Entry 5UAJ (X-ray diffraction, 3.92 A resolution); this record covers chains A and C of the 6 polymer chains in the assembly.

# Chain A
Protein: DNA-directed RNA polymerase subunit alpha
Organism: Escherichia coli (strain K12)
Notes: EC 2.7.7.6
UniProtKB: P0A7Z4 (RPOA_ECOLI); residues 1-329 here = UniProt positions 1-329
Amino-acid sequence (329 residues; row label = number of the first residue in the row):
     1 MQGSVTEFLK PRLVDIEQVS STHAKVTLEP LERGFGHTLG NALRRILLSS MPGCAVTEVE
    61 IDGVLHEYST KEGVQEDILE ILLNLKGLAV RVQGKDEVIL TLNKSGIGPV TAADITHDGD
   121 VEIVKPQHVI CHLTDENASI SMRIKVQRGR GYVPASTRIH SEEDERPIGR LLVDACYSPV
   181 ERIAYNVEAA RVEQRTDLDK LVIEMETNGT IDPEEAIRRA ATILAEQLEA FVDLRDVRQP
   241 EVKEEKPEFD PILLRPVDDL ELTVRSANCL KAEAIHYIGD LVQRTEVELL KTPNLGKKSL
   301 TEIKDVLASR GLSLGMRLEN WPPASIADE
Unresolved in the structure: 1-7, 235-329
UniProt features mapped onto this chain:
  - region: Glu162 to Glu165 (Required for interaction with Crp at class II promoters)
  - modified residue: Arg265 (ADP-ribosylarginine), Lys297 (N6-acetyllysine), Lys298 (N6-acetyllysine)
  - mutagenesis: Arg45 (R45C: In rpoA112; temperature-sensitive, blocks RNA polymerase assembly), Glu162 to Glu165 (5-fold decrease in CRP-class II promoter-dependent transcription), Glu165 (E165K: 5-fold decrease in CRP-class II promoter-dependent transcription), Arg191 (R191C: In rpoA101; temperature-sensitive)

# Chain C
Protein: DNA-directed RNA polymerase subunit beta
Organism: Escherichia coli (strain K12)
Notes: EC 2.7.7.6
UniProtKB: P0A8V2 (RPOB_ECOLI); residue numbers follow UniProt; this construct covers 1-1342
Amino-acid sequence (1342 residues; numbered 1 to 1342; the number before each row is that of its first residue):
     1 MVYSYTEKKR IRKDFGKRPQ VLDVPYLLSI QLDSFQKFIE QDPEGQYGLE AAFRSVFPIQ
    61 SYSGNSELQY VSYRLGEPVF DVQECQIRGV TYSAPLRVKL RLVIYEREAP EGTVKDIKEQ
   121 EVYMGEIPLM TDNGTFVING TERVIVSQLH RSPGVFFDSD KGKTHSSGKV LYNARIIPYR
   181 GSWLDFEFDP KDNLFVRIDR RRKLPATIIL RALNYTTEQI LDLFFEKVIF EIRDNKLQME
   241 LVPERLRGET ASFDIEANGK VYVEKGRRIT ARHIRQLEKD DVKLIEVPVE YIAGKVVAKD
   301 YIDESTGELI CAANMELSLD LLAKLSQSGH KRIETLFTND LDHGPYISET LRVDPTNDRL
   361 SALVEIYRMM RPGEPPTREA AESLFENLFF SEDRYDLSAV GRMKFNRSLL REEIEGSGIL
   421 SKDDIIDVMK KLIDIRNGKG EVDDIDHLGN RRIRSVGEMA ENQFRVGLVR VERAVKERLS
   481 LGDLDTLMPQ DMINAKPISA AVKEFFGSSQ LSQFMDQNNP LSEITHKRRI LALGPGGLTR
   541 ERAGFEVRDV HPTHYGRVCP IETPEGPNIG LINSLSVYAQ TNEYGFLETP YRKVTDGVVT
   601 DEIHYLSAIE EGNYVIAQAN SNLDEEGHFV EDLVTCRSKG ESSLFSRDQV DYMDVSTQQV
   661 VSVGASLIPF LEHDDANRAL MGANMQRQAV PTLRADKPLV GTGMERAVAV DSGVTAVAKR
   721 GGVVQYVDAS RIVIKVNEDE MYPGEAGIDI YNLTKYTRSN QNTCINQMPC VSLGEPVERG
   781 DVLADGPSTD LGELALGQNM RVAFMPWNGY NFEDSILVSE RVVQEDRFTT IHIQELACVS
   841 RDTKLGPEEI TADIPNVGEA ALSKLDESGI VYIGAEVTGG DILVGKVTPK GETQLTPEEK
   901 LLRAIFGEKA SDVKDSSLRV PNGVSGTVID VQVFTRDGVE KDKRALEIEE MQLKQAKKDL
   961 SEELQILEAG LFSRIRAVLV AGGVEAEKLD KLPRDRWLEL GLTDEEKQNQ LEQLAEQYDE
  1021 LKHEFEKKLE AKRRKITQGD DLAPGVLKIV KVYLAVKRRI QPGDKMAGRH GNKGVISKIN
  1081 PIEDMPYDEN GTPVDIVLNP LGVPSRMNIG QILETHLGMA AKGIGDKINA MLKQQQEVAK
  1141 LREFIQRAYD LGADVRQKVD LSTFSDEEVM RLAENLRKGM PIATPVFDGA KEAEIKELLK
  1201 LGDLPTSGQI RLYDGRTGEQ FERPVTVGYM YMLKLNHLVD DKMHARSTGS YSLVTQQPLG
  1261 GKAQFGGQRF GEMEVWALEA YGAAYTLQEM LTVKSDDVNG RTKMYKNIVD GNHQMEPGMP
  1321 ESFNVLLKEI RSLGINIELE DE
Construct notes: engineered mutation Leu531 (Ser in P0A8V2)
UniProt features mapped onto this chain:
  - modified residue (N6-acetyllysine): Lys1022, Lys1200
  - mutagenesis: Ile561 (I561S: Resistant to antibiotics salinamide A and B), Ile569 (I569S: Resistant to antibiotics salinamide A and B), Ala665 (A665E: Resistant to antibiotics salinamide A and B), Asp675 (D675A/G: Resistant to antibiotics salinamide A and B), Asn677 (N677H/K: Resistant to antibiotics salinamide A and B), Leu680 (L680M: Resistant to antibiotics salinamide A and B), Glu813 (E813K: Disrupts the enzyme's active center)

# How chain A and chain C interact
Contacting residue pairs (68; chain A residue first):
  Thr22(A) - Lys1133(C)
  Asn41(A) - Tyr1087(C)
  Asn41(A) - Gly1215(C)
  Asn41(A) - Arg1216(C)  hydrogen bond (side chain-backbone)
  Asn41(A) - Thr1217(C)  hydrogen bond (side chain-backbone)
  Asn41(A) - Gly1218(C)
  Arg44(A) - Glu1083(C)
  Arg44(A) - Tyr1087(C)
  Arg44(A) - Gly1091(C)  hydrogen bond (side chain-backbone)
  Arg44(A) - Pro1093(C)
  Arg45(A) - Glu1083(C)
  Arg45(A) - Asp1084(C)  salt bridge
  Arg45(A) - Gly1215(C)  hydrogen bond (side chain-backbone)
  Arg45(A) - Arg1216(C)  hydrogen bond (side chain-backbone)
  Ser49(A) - Glu1083(C)
  His66(A) - Gly874(C)
  His66(A) - Thr927(C)
  His66(A) - Val928(C)
  His66(A) - Ile929(C)
  Glu67(A) - Lys1057(C)  salt bridge
  Tyr68(A) - Tyr756(C)
  Tyr68(A) - Ile831(C)  hydrophobic
  Tyr68(A) - Ile929(C)  hydrophobic
  Tyr68(A) - Ala1055(C)  hydrogen bond (side chain-backbone)
  Tyr68(A) - Lys1057(C)
  Thr70(A) - Ser730(C)
  Thr70(A) - Lys755(C)
  Glu72(A) - Tyr726(C)  hydrogen bond
  Glu72(A) - Asp728(C)
  Glu72(A) - Lys958(C)  salt bridge
  Gly73(A) - Asp728(C)  hydrogen bond (backbone-side chain)
  Val74(A) - Asp728(C)  hydrogen bond (backbone-side chain)
  Val74(A) - Ala729(C)
  Gln75(A) - Val727(C)
  Gln75(A) - Asp728(C)
  Gln75(A) - Ala729(C)
  Gln75(A) - Val771(C)
  Asp77(A) - Lys755(C)  salt bridge
  Asp77(A) - Tyr756(C)
  Asp77(A) - Asn766(C)
  Asp77(A) - Met768(C)
  Leu79(A) - Leu693(C)  hydrophobic
  Leu79(A) - Tyr756(C)
  Leu79(A) - Lys1057(C)
  Leu83(A) - Leu693(C)  hydrophobic
  Leu83(A) - Arg694(C)
  Lys86(A) - Asp826(C)  salt bridge
  Thr134(A) - Tyr726(C)
  Thr134(A) - Val727(C)  hydrogen bond (side chain-backbone)
  Thr134(A) - Asp728(C)
  Thr134(A) - Leu773(C)
  Tyr152(A) - Val823(C)
  Tyr152(A) - Gln824(C)
  Pro154(A) - Arg1059(C)
  Ser156(A) - Arg1059(C)
  Glu165(A) - Glu876(C)
  Leu171(A) - Glu876(C)
  Leu172(A) - Glu876(C)
  Asp174(A) - Asp826(C)
  Arg182(A) - Asn1090(C)
  Arg182(A) - Gly1091(C)
  Arg182(A) - Thr1092(C)
  Ile183(A) - Gly1091(C)
  Ala184(A) - Asn1090(C)
  Ala184(A) - Gly1091(C)
  Tyr185(A) - Tyr1087(C)
  Tyr185(A) - Gly1218(C)  hydrogen bond (side chain-backbone)
  Asn186(A) - Glu1089(C)
Also at the interface, not in a pair above, chain A (41 interface residues in all): Ser20, Leu65, Lys71, Glu76, Glu80, Ile107, Ala155, Ile159, Glu162, Ile168, Glu181
Also at the interface, not in a pair above, chain C (49 interface residues in all): Arg731, Gln767, Pro769, Arg821, Lys864, Ile873, Thr878, Val1056, Ile1082, Asp1214

# Summary
Chain A and chain C form an interface of 41 and 49 residues respectively; the contacts include 11 hydrogen
bonds and 5 salt bridges. Polar pairs include Arg45(A)-Asp1084(C), Glu67(A)-Lys1057(C) and Glu72(A)-Lys958(C).
UniProt lists 6 mutagenesis sites on chain A; 7 mutagenesis sites on chain C.
Chain A is DNA-directed RNA polymerase subunit alpha and chain C is DNA-directed RNA polymerase subunit beta,
both from Escherichia coli (strain K12); the structure, Escherichia coli RNA polymerase RpoB S531L mutant, was
determined by X-ray diffraction (same publication as 5UAG, 5UAC, 5UAH, 5UAL and 5UAQ).
